PDB entry 8K7T | electron microscopy, 3.71 A resolution | chains A and E of the 6 polymer chains in the assembly

[Chain A]
Protein: High affinity immunoglobulin epsilon receptor subunit alpha
From: Mus musculus
UniProt: P20489 (FCERA_MOUSE); residues 1-250 here = UniProt positions 1-250
Sequence (273 residues; row label = number of the first residue in the row):
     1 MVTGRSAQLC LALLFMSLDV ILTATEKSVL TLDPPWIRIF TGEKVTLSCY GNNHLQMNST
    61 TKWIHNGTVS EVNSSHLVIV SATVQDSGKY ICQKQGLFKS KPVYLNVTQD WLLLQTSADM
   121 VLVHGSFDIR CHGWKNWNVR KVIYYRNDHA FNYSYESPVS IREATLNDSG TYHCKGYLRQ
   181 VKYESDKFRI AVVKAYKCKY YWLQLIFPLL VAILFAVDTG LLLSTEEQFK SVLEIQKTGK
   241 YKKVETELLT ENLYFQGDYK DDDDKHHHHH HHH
Unresolved in the structure: 1-23, 238-273
Differences from the reference sequence: expression tag (251-273)
Disulfides: Cys-49/Cys-92, Cys-131/Cys-174
Covalent attachments: N-acetylglucosamine (NAG) linked to Asn-66, Asn-73, Asn-106, Asn-152, Asn-167
Curated features (UniProtKB/Swiss-Prot):
  - glycosylation (N-linked (GlcNAc...) asparagine): Asn-58, Asn-66, Asn-73, Asn-106, Asn-152, Asn-167

[Chain E]
Protein: IgE Fc
From: Mus musculus
Sequence (356 residues; row label = number of the first residue in the row):
    72 METGLRWLLL VAVLKGVQCV RPVNITDPTL ELLHSSCDPN AFHSTIQLYC FIYGHILNDV
   132 SVSWLMDDRE ITDTLAQTVL IKEEGKLAST CSKLNITEQQ WMSESTFTCK VTSQGVDYLA
   192 HTRRCPDHEP RGVITYLIPP SPLDLYQNGA PKLTCLVVDL ESEKNVNVTW NQEKKTSVSA
   252 SQWYTKHHNN ATTSITSILP VVAKDWIEGY GYQCIVDHPD FPKPIVRSIT KTPGQRSAPE
   312 VYVFPPPEEE SEDKRTLTCL IQNFFPEDIS VQWLGDGKLI SNSQHSTTTP LKSNGSNQGF
   372 FIFSRLEVAK TLWTQRKQFT CQVIHEALQK PRKLEKTIST SLGNTSLRPS HHHHHH
Unresolved in the structure: 72-97, 413-427
Disulfides: Cys-121/Cys-180, Cys-226/Cys-285, Cys-330/Cys-392
Covalent attachments: N-acetylglucosamine (NAG) linked to Asn-166, Asn-238; glycan linked to Asn-261

[How chain A and chain E interact]
Residue-residue contacts - 18 pairs, chain A then chain E:
  Lys-141(A) with Gly-203(E); Ile-205(E); Asp-230(E), salt bridge
  Ile-143(A) with Asn-261(E)
  Tyr-145(A) with Asn-261(E)
  His-149(A) with Asn-260(E)
  Phe-151(A) with Ala-262(E)
  Asn-152(A) with Ala-262(E)
  Tyr-153(A) with Asp-230(E); Leu-231(E); Asn-261(E); Ala-262(E); Thr-263(E)
  Tyr-155(A) with Pro-201(E); Arg-202(E); Gly-203(E); Glu-232(E)
  Glu-156(A) with Arg-202(E), salt bridge
Other interface residues (no listed pair), chain A (11 interface residues in all): Ala-150, Ser-154
Other interface residues (no listed pair), chain E (12 interface residues in all): Glu-200

[Overview]
The interface between chain A and chain E involves 11 residues on one side and 12 on the other, with 2 salt
bridges. Among the polar pairs are Lys-141(A)/Asp-230(E) and Glu-156(A)/Arg-202(E). Covalently linked
N-acetylglucosamine: at Asn-66(A), Asn-73(A), Asn-106(A), Asn-152(A) and Asn-167(A).
Chain A is High affinity immunoglobulin epsilon receptor subunit alpha and chain E is IgE Fc, both from Mus
musculus; the structure, Mouse Fc epsilon RI in complex with mIgE Fc, was determined by electron microscopy
(same publication as 8K7R, 8K7S and 8YRJ).
